Entry 4A0V (electron microscopy, 10.70 A resolution (very low resolution: no residue pairs are listed; an interface is given only as per-side residue counts)); this record covers chains M and O of the 16 polymer chains in the assembly.

Chain M (and O):
Name: T-complex protein 1 subunit beta
From: Bos taurus
Notes: chain O of this document is another copy of the same molecule, construct and numbering; everything in this record applies to it too
UniProt: Q3ZBH0 (TCPB_BOVIN); residues 1-513 here correspond to UniProt positions 14-526 (UniProt number = residue number + 13)
Chain sequence (513 residues; numbered 1 to 513; the number before each row is that of its first residue):
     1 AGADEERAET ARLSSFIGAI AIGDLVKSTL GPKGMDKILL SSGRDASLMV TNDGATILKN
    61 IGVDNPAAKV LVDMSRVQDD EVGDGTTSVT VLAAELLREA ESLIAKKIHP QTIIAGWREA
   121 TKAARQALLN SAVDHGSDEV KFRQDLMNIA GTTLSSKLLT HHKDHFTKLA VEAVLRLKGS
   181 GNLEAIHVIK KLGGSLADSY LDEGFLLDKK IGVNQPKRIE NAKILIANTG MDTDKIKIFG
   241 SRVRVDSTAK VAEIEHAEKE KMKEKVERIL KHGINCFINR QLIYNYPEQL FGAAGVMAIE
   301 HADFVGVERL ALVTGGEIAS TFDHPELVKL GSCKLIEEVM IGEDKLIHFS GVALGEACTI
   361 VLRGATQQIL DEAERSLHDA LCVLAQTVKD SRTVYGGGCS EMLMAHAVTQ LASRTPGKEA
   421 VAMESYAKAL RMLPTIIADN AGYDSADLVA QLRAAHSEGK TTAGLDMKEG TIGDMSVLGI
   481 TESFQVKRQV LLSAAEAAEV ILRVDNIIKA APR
Not modelled in the structure: 234-260 (chain O: 233-263)

Interface between chain M and chain O:
At this resolution (11 A) residue pairs are not listed: 18 residues of chain M and 19 of chain O lie at the interface.

Summary:
18 residues of chain M face 19 of chain O across their interface.
Both chains are T-complex protein 1 subunit beta (Bos taurus). Entry 4A0V (model refined against the
Symmetry-free cryo-EM map of TRiC-AMP-PNP) was determined by electron microscopy (same publication as 4A0O,
4A0W and 4A13).
